PDB entry 3DF0 | X-ray diffraction, 2.95 A resolution | chains A and B of the 3 polymer chains in the assembly

== Chain A ==
Name: Calpain-2 catalytic subunit
From: Rattus norvegicus
Notes: EC 3.4.22.53
UniProt: Q07009 (CAN2_RAT); numbering as in UniProt (aligned over 1-700)
Chain sequence (714 residues; each row starts with the number of its first residue):
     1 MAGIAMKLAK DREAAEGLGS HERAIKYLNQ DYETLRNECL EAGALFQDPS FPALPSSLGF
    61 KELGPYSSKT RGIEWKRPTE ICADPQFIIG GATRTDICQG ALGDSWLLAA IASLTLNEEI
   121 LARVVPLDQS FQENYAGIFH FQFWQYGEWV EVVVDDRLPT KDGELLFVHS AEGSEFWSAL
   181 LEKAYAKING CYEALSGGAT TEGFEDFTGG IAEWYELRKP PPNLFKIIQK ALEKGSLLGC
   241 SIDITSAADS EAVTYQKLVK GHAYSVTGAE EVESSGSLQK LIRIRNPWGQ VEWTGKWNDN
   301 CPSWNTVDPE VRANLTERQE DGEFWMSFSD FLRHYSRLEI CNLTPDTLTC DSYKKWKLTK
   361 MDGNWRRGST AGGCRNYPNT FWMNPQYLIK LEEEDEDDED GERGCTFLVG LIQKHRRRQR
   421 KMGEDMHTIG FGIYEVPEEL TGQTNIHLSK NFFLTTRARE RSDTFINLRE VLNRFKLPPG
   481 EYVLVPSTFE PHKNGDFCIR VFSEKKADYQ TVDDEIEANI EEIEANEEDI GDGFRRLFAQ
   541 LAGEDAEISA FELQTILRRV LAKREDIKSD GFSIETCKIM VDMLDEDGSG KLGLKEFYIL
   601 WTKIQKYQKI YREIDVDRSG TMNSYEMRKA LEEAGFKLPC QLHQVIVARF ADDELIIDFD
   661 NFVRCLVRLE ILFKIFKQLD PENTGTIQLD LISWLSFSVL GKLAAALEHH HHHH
Disordered / not traced: 1-23, 248-249, 702-714
Construct notes: engineered mutation Ser-105 (Cys in Q07009); expression tag (701-714)
Ion coordination: Ca2+ site 1: Ile-89, Gly-91, Asp-96, Glu-175; Ca2+ site 2: Glu-292, Asp-299, Gln-319, Glu-323; Ca2+ site 3: Ala-542, Asp-545, Glu-547, Glu-552; Ca2+ site 4: Glu-547, Asp-585, Asp-587, Ser-589, Lys-591, Glu-596; Ca2+ site 5: Asp-615, Asp-617, Ser-619, Thr-621, Glu-626; Ca2+ site 6: Asp-658, Asp-660, Asn-661
Curated features (UniProtKB/Swiss-Prot):
  - region: Glu-515 to Asp-529 (Linker)
  - active site: His-262, Asn-286
  - binding site (Ca(2+)): Ile-89, Gly-91, Asp-96, Glu-175, Gln-229, Lys-230, Glu-292, Asp-299, Gln-319, Glu-323, Ala-542, Asp-545, Glu-547, Glu-552, Asp-585, Asp-587, Ser-589, Lys-591, Glu-596, Asp-615 and 6 more in UniProt
  - modified residue: Ala-2 (N-acetylalanine)
  - mutagenesis: Lys-226 (K226S: 12% decrease in activity), Lys-230 (K230E: 84% decrease in activity; K230S: No effect), Lys-234 (K234E: 85% decrease in activity; K234S: 20% decrease in activity), His-262 (H262A: Loss of activity), Asn-286 (N286A: Loss of activity), Trp-288 (W288Y: 95% decrease in activity), Arg-417 (R417A: Decreases catalytic activity), Arg-420 (R420A: Decreases catalytic activity), Arg-469 (R469A: Decreases catalytic activity), Glu-504 (E504S: 10% decrease in activity)
What the authors report for this chain:
  - conformationally variable residues (loop rearrangement): Arg-417, Arg-420
  - mutagenesis - R417A, R420A, R469A (>60-fold): decreased catalytic activity

== Chain B ==
Name: Calpain small subunit 1
From: Rattus norvegicus
UniProt: Q64537 (CPNS1_RAT); residues 87-270 here = UniProt positions 87-270
Chain sequence (184 residues; numbered 87 to 270; the number before each row is that of its first residue):
    87 MHYSNIEANE SEEERQFRKL FVQLAGDDME VSATELMNIL NKVVTRHPDL KTDGFGIDTC
   147 RSMVAVMDSD TTGKLGFEEF KYLWNNIKKW QGIYKRFDTD RSGTIGSNEL PGAFEAAGFH
   207 LNQHIYSMII RRYSDETGNM DFDNFISCLV RLDAMFRAFR SLDKNGTGQI QVNIQEWLQL
   267 TMYS
Disordered / not traced: 87-96
Construct notes: variant Met-87 (Ser in Q64537)
Ion coordination: Ca2+ site 1: Ala-111, Asp-114, Glu-116, Glu-121; Ca2+ site 2: Glu-116, Asp-154, Asp-156, Thr-158, Lys-160, Glu-165; Ca2+ site 3: Asp-139, Asp-227, Asp-229, Asn-230; Ca2+ site 4: Asp-184, Asp-186, Ser-188, Thr-190, Glu-195
Curated features (UniProtKB/Swiss-Prot):
  - binding site (Ca(2+)): Ala-111, Asp-114, Glu-116, Glu-121, Asp-139, Asp-154, Asp-156, Thr-158, Lys-160, Glu-165, Asp-184, Asp-186, Ser-188, Thr-190, Glu-195, Asp-227
  - modified residue: Lys-181 (N6-acetyllysine)

== How chain A and chain B interact ==
Pairs across the interface (77; chain A residue first):
  Leu-28(A) with Asp-156(B); Thr-158(B)
  Asn-29(A) with Ser-155(B); Asp-156(B)
  Ile-516(A) with Ile-260(B), hydrophobic; Leu-264(B), hydrophobic
  Asp-570(A) with Ile-143(B); Asp-144(B)
  Glu-575(A) with Asn-230(B), hydrogen bond
  Lys-578(A) with Arg-217(B); Arg-218(B); Ser-220(B)
  Ile-579(A) with Arg-218(B)
  Asp-582(A) with Arg-218(B), salt bridge
  Gly-590(A) with Arg-217(B)
  Gln-641(A) with Gln-265(B), hydrogen bond
  Leu-642(A) with Gln-265(B)
  Val-645(A) with Gln-265(B); Tyr-269(B), hydrophobic
  Ile-646(A) with Met-268(B), hydrophobic
  Arg-649(A) with Asp-144(B), hydrogen bond (side chain-backbone); Arg-147(B); Ser-148(B); Ala-151(B); Met-268(B); Tyr-269(B); Ser-270(B), hydrogen bond (side chain-backbone)
  Phe-650(A) with Met-268(B), hydrophobic; Ser-270(B)
  Ala-651(A) with Arg-147(B)
  Asp-652(A) with Arg-147(B)
  Asp-653(A) with Thr-120(B), hydrogen bond
  Asn-661(A) with Arg-147(B)
  Arg-664(A) with Asp-144(B), salt bridge
  Arg-668(A) with Met-268(B); Ser-270(B), hydrogen bond (side chain-backbone)
  Leu-669(A) with Met-268(B), hydrophobic
  Leu-672(A) with Trp-263(B), hydrogen bond (backbone-side chain); Leu-264(B), hydrophobic; Thr-267(B); Met-268(B), hydrophobic
  Phe-673(A) with Leu-264(B), hydrophobic
  Ile-675(A) with Trp-263(B), hydrophobic
  Phe-676(A) with Asn-259(B); Ile-260(B); Trp-263(B)
  Gly-685(A) with Asn-259(B); Ile-260(B)
  Thr-686(A) with Val-258(B)
  Ile-687(A) with Gln-257(B); Val-258(B), hydrogen bond (backbone-backbone)
  Gln-688(A) with Gln-255(B), hydrogen bond; Ile-256(B); Gln-257(B)
  Leu-689(A) with Phe-245(B); Gln-255(B); Ile-256(B), hydrogen bond (backbone-backbone); Trp-263(B), hydrophobic
  Asp-690(A) with Phe-245(B); Gly-254(B); Gln-255(B)
  Leu-691(A) with Phe-242(B), hydrophobic; Phe-245(B), hydrophobic; Gly-254(B)
  Trp-694(A) with Met-241(B), hydrogen bond (side chain-backbone); Phe-245(B), hydrophobic; Trp-263(B), hydrophobic
  Leu-695(A) with Leu-238(B), hydrophobic
  Ser-696(A) with Ile-211(B)
  Phe-697(A) with Trp-263(B), hydrophobic
  Ser-698(A) with Met-241(B); Thr-267(B)
  Val-699(A) with Arg-237(B)
  Leu-700(A) with Met-214(B), hydrophobic; Ile-215(B); Arg-218(B)
  Gly-701(A) with Arg-218(B)
Other interface residues (no listed pair), chain A (46 interface residues in all): Glu-515, Phe-551, Pro-639, Asp-660, Ile-692
Other interface residues (no listed pair), chain B (42 interface residues in all): His-206, Leu-207, Tyr-219, Glu-222, Ala-244, Gln-261, Leu-266

== Overview ==
The interface between chain A and chain B involves 46 residues on one side and 42 on the other; the contacts
include 11 hydrogen bonds and 2 salt bridges. Polar pairs include Asp-582(A)/Arg-218(B), Arg-664(A)/Asp-144(B)
and Glu-575(A)/Asn-230(B). The paper reports that R417A, R420A and R469A of chain A reduce catalytic activity;
conformational variability at Arg-417(A) and Arg-420(A).
Chain A is Calpain-2 catalytic subunit and chain B is Calpain small subunit 1, both from Rattus norvegicus;
the structure, Calcium-dependent complex between m-calpain and calpastatin, was determined by X-ray
diffraction.
